5K7F - chains A and B; structure by X-ray diffraction, 1.70 A resolution.

Chain A (and B):
Protein: Transcriptional regulator, TetR family
Source organism: Myxococcus xanthus (strain DK 1622)
Notes: chain B of this document is another copy of the same molecule, construct and numbering; everything in this record applies to it too
UniProtKB: Q1D4I5 (Q1D4I5_MYXXD); numbering as in UniProt (aligned over 1-228)
Amino-acid sequence (231 residues; row label = number of the first residue in the row; numbers below 1 keep their minus sign (Gly-2 is residue -2)):
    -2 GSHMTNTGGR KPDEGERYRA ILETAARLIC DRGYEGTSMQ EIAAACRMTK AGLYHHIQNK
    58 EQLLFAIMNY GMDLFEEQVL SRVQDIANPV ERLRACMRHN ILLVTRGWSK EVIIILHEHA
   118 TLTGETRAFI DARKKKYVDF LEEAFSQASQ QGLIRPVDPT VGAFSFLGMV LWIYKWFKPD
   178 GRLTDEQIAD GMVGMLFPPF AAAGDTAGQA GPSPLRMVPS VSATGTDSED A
Disordered / not traced: -2 to 13, 116-120, 198-228 (chain B: -2 to 12, 116-122, 198-228)
Construct notes: expression tag (-2 to 0)
From the paper describing this entry:
  - contacts within the chain: Arg16-Glu74 (salt bridge), Arg24-Glu108

Chain A / chain B interface:
Contacting residue pairs (43; chain A residue first):
  His114(A) with Trp169(B); Lys172(B), hydrogen bond (backbone-side chain)
  Arg152(A) with Pro195(B)
  Val154(A) with Met192(B), hydrophobic
  Asp155(A) with Arg179(B), salt bridge; Leu180(B)
  Thr157(A) with Arg179(B), hydrogen bond
  Val158(A) with Leu180(B), hydrophobic; Gly188(B); Met189(B)
  Phe161(A) with Trp173(B)
  Ser162(A) with Met166(B); Met189(B); Met192(B)
  Gly165(A) with Gly165(B); Trp169(B)
  Met166(A) with Ser162(B); Gly165(B); Met166(B), hydrophobic
  Leu168(A) with Trp169(B), hydrophobic
  Trp169(A) with His114(B); Glu115(B); Phe161(B), hydrophobic; Gly165(B); Leu168(B), hydrophobic; Trp169(B), hydrophobic
  Lys172(A) with His114(B); Glu115(B), salt bridge
  Trp173(A) with Phe161(B)
  Arg179(A) with Asp155(B), salt bridge; Thr157(B), hydrogen bond
  Leu180(A) with Asp155(B); Val158(B), hydrophobic
  Gly188(A) with Val158(B)
  Met189(A) with Val158(B); Ser162(B)
  Gly191(A) with Arg152(B)
  Met192(A) with Val154(B), hydrophobic; Ser162(B); Leu193(B), hydrophobic
  Leu193(A) with Met192(B), hydrophobic
  Pro195(A) with Arg152(B)
  Pro196(A) with Arg152(B)
Interface residues without a listed pair, chain A (28 interface residues in all): Glu32, Phe142, Gly159, Tyr171, Ile185
Interface residues without a listed pair, chain B (30 interface residues in all): Glu32, Phe142, Gly159, Leu164, Gln184, Ile185, Gly191, Pro196

Summary:
28 residues of chain A and 30 residues of chain B are in contact; the contacts include 3 hydrogen bonds and 3
salt bridges. Polar contacts include Asp155(A)-Arg179(B), Lys172(A)-Glu115(B) and His114(A)-Lys172(B). The
paper reports contacts within the chain involving Arg16(A), Glu74(A) and Arg24(A) among others.
Both chains are Transcriptional regulator, TetR family (Myxococcus xanthus (strain DK 1622)). Entry 5K7F
(Crystal structure of apo AibR) was determined by X-ray diffraction together with 5K7H from the same study.
